Entry 4AJ9 (X-ray diffraction, 1.85 A resolution); this record covers chains B and D of the 4 polymer chains in the assembly.

== Chain B (and D) ==
Molecule: Catalase-3
Source organism: Neurospora crassa
Notes: EC 1.11.1.6; chain D of this document is another copy of the same molecule, construct and numbering; everything in this record applies to it too
UniProtKB: Q9C169 (CAT3_NEUCR); residues 38-719 here = UniProt positions 38-719
Sequence (682 residues; numbered 38 to 719; the number before each row is that of its first residue):
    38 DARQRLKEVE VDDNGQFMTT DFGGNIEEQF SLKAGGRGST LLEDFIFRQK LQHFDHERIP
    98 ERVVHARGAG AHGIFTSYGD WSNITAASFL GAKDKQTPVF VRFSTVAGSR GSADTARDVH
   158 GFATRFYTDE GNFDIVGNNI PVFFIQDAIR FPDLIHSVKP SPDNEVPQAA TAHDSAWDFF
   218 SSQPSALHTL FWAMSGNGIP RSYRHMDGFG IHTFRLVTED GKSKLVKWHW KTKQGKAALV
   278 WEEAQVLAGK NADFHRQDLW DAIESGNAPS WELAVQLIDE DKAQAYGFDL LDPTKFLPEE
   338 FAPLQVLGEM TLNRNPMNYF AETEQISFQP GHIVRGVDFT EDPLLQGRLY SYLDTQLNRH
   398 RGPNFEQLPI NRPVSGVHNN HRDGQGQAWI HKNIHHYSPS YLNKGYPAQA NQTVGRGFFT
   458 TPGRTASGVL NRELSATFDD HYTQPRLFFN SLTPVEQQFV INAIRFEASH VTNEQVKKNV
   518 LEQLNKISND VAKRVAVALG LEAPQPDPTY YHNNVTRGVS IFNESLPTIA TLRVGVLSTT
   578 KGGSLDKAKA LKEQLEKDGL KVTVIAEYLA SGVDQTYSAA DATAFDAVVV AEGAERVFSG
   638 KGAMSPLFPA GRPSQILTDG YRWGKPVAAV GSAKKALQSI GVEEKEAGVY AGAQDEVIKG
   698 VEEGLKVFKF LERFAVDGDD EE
Disordered / not traced: 717-719 (chain D: 716-719)
Curated features (UniProtKB/Swiss-Prot):
  - active site: His102, Asn175
  - binding site (heme): Tyr389
Ion coordination: heme Fe near Tyr389 (its only coordinating residue here)
Ligand contacts: heme (HEM): Arg99, Val100, Val101, His102, Arg139, Ser141, Gly158, Phe159, Ala160, Val173, Gly174, Asn175, Phe180, Ala185, Phe188, Ile248, His249, Ile363, Ser364, Phe365, Leu381, Gly384, Arg385, Ser388, Tyr389, Thr392, Gln393, Arg396

== How chain B and chain D interact ==
Residue-residue contacts (88):
  Ala71(B) with Ala71(D), hydrophobic
  Ser76(B) with Leu78(D); Glu80(D), hydrogen bond
  Thr77(B) with Leu78(D); Leu79(D), hydrogen bond (backbone-backbone)
  Leu78(B) with Ser76(D); Thr77(D); Leu78(D), hydrophobic
  Leu79(B) with Thr77(D), hydrogen bond (backbone-backbone); Leu79(D); Phe84(D), hydrophobic
  Glu80(B) with Ser76(D), hydrogen bond
  Phe84(B) with Leu79(D), hydrophobic
  Asp190(B) with Tyr434(D); Ser435(D), hydrogen bond (side chain-backbone)
  His193(B) with Asn417(D), hydrogen bond (side chain-backbone); His433(D), hydrogen bond (side chain-backbone)
  Ser194(B) with Tyr434(D)
  Pro199(B) with Ile431(D); His433(D)
  Asp200(B) with Ile431(D)
  Asp211(B) with Leu439(D)
  Ser212(B) with Tyr434(D)
  Asp215(B) with Tyr434(D), hydrogen bond; Ser437(D), hydrogen bond; Tyr438(D), hydrogen bond (side chain-backbone); Leu439(D), hydrogen bond (side chain-backbone)
  Phe216(B) with Ser435(D); Pro436(D)
  Ser219(B) with Pro436(D); Ser437(D); Tyr438(D)
  Gln220(B) with Pro436(D)
  Asp391(B) with Leu394(D)
  Leu394(B) with Asp391(D); Leu394(D), hydrophobic
  Arg398(B) with Gln422(D)
  Asn417(B) with His193(D), hydrogen bond (backbone-side chain)
  Gln422(B) with Arg398(D), hydrogen bond
  Ile431(B) with Pro199(D); Asp200(D)
  His433(B) with His193(D), hydrogen bond (backbone-side chain); Pro199(D)
  Tyr434(B) with Asp190(D); Ser194(D); Ser212(D); Asp215(D), hydrogen bond
  Ser435(B) with Asp190(D), hydrogen bond (backbone-side chain); Phe216(D)
  Pro436(B) with Phe216(D); Ser219(D); Gln220(D)
  Ser437(B) with Asp215(D), hydrogen bond; Ser219(D)
  Tyr438(B) with Asp215(D), hydrogen bond (backbone-side chain); Ser219(D); Asn510(D); Gln512(D); Val513(D), hydrophobic; Asn516(D)
  Leu439(B) with Asp211(D); Asp215(D), hydrogen bond (backbone-side chain); Asn510(D); Val513(D), hydrophobic
  Phe455(B) with Arg469(D)
  Thr457(B) with Arg469(D), hydrogen bond
  Arg461(B) with Val466(D); Leu467(D), hydrogen bond (backbone-backbone)
  Thr462(B) with Gly465(D); Val466(D)
  Ala463(B) with Ala463(D); Ser464(D); Gly465(D), hydrogen bond (backbone-backbone)
  Ser464(B) with Ala463(D)
  Gly465(B) with Thr462(D); Ala463(D), hydrogen bond (backbone-backbone)
  Val466(B) with Pro459(D); Arg461(D); Thr462(D)
  Leu467(B) with Arg461(D), hydrogen bond (backbone-backbone)
  Arg469(B) with Phe455(D); Thr457(D), hydrogen bond
  Asn510(B) with Tyr438(D); Leu439(D)
  Gln512(B) with Tyr438(D)
  Val513(B) with Tyr438(D), hydrophobic; Leu439(D), hydrophobic
  Asn516(B) with Tyr438(D)
Also at the interface, not in a pair above, chain B (52 interface residues in all): Arg85, Ser198, Glu378, Tyr387, Leu390, Arg419, Pro459
Also at the interface, not in a pair above, chain D (53 interface residues in all): Arg85, Ser198, Glu378, Tyr387, Leu390, Asn395, Arg419

== Summary ==
Chain B and chain D form an interface of 52 and 53 residues respectively; the contacts include 25 hydrogen
bonds. Polar pairs include Ser76(B)-Glu80(D), Asp190(B)-Ser435(D) and His193(B)-Asn417(D). Ligands of chain B:
heme.
Chain B and chain D are both Catalase-3 (Neurospora crassa); the structure, Catalase 3 from Neurospora crassa,
was determined by X-ray diffraction (same publication as 6NSW, 6NSY, 6NSZ, 6NT0 and 6NT1).
